Entry 4NY8 (X-ray diffraction, 2.25 A resolution); this record covers chains A and P of the 4 polymer chains in the assembly.

# Chain A
Protein: DNA polymerase beta
From: Homo sapiens
Notes: EC 2.7.7.7, 4.2.99.-
UniProt: P06746 (DPOLB_HUMAN); numbering as in UniProt (aligned over 10-335)
Chain sequence (326 residues; row label = number of the first residue in the row):
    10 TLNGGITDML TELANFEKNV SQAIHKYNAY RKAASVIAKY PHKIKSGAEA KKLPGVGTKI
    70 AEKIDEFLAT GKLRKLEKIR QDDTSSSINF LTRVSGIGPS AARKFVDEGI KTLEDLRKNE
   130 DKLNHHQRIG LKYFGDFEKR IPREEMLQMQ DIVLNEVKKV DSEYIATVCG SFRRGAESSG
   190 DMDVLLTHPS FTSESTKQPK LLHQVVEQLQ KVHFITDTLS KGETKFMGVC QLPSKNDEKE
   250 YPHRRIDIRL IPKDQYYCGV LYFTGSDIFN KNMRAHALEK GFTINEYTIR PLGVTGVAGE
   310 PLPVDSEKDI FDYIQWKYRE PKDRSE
Disordered / not traced: 10, 205-206
Ion coordination: Na+ site 1 near Thr101 (its only coordinating residue here); Na+ site 2: Thr101, Val103, Ile106 (shared with DG9(P) of chain P); Mn2+ site 1: Asp190, Asp192 (together with 0KX)
Small-molecule neighbours: 0KX: Arg149, Gly179, Ser180, Arg183, Ser188, Gly189, Asp190, Asp192, Tyr271, Phe272, Thr273, Gly274, Ser275, Asp276, Asn279
Curated features (UniProtKB/Swiss-Prot):
  - region: Arg183 to Asp192 (DNA-binding)
  - active site: Lys72 (Nucleophile)
  - binding site (K(+)): Lys60, Leu62, Val65, Thr101, Val103, Ile106
  - binding site (Na(+)): Lys60, Leu62, Val65, Thr101, Val103, Ile106
  - binding site (dATP): Arg149, Ser180, Arg183, Gly189, Asp190
  - binding site (dCTP): Arg149, Ser180, Arg183, Gly189, Asp190
  - binding site (dGTP): Arg149, Ser180, Arg183, Gly189, Asp190, Asp192
  - binding site (dTTP): Arg149, Ser180, Arg183, Gly189, Asp190
  - binding site (Mg(2+)): Asp190, Asp192, Asp256
  - modified residue: Lys72 (N6-acetyllysine), Arg83 (Omega-N-methylarginine), Arg152 (Omega-N-methylarginine)
  - cross-link (Glycyl lysine isopeptide (Lys-Gly)): Lys41 (interchain with G-Cter in ubiquitin), Lys61 (interchain with G-Cter in ubiquitin), Lys81 (interchain with G-Cter in ubiquitin)
  - natural variant: Leu22 (L22P: Found in a gastric cancer sample; uncertain significance), Tyr39 (Y39C: Found in a gastric cancer sample; uncertain significance), Gly118 (G118V: Decreased DNA-directed DNA polymerase activity), Arg137 (R137Q: Decreased function in base-excision repair), Arg149 (R149I: Decreased DNA-directed DNA polymerase activity), Asp160 (D160N: Found in a gastric cancer sample; uncertain significance), Cys239 (C239R: Found in a gastric cancer sample; uncertain significance), Lys289 (K289M: Found in a colon cancer sample; uncertain significance), Asn294 (N294D: Found in a gastric cancer sample; uncertain significance), Glu295 (E295K: Found in a gastric cancer sample; uncertain significance)
  - mutagenesis: Phe25 (F25W: No effect on 5'-dRP lyase activity. Decreased ssDNA binding), His34 (H34G: Decreased 5'-dRP lyase activity. Decreased ssDNA binding), Lys35 (K35A: Decreased 5'-dRP lyase activity. Decreased ssDNA binding. Loss of 5'-dRP lyase activity; when associated with A-68 and A-72. Decreased ssDNA binding; when associated with A-68 and A-72 ...), Tyr39 (Y39F: No effect on 5'-dRP lyase activity; Y39Q: Abolishes DNA polymerase and 5'-dRP lyase activity), Lys41 (K41R: Abolishes ubiquitination; when associated with R-61 and R-81), Lys60 (K60A: Decreased 5'-dRP lyase activity. Decreased ssDNA binding), Lys61 (K61R: Abolishes ubiquitination; when associated with R-41 and R-81), Lys68 (K68A: No effect on 5'-dRP lyase activity. Decreased ssDNA binding. Loss of 5'-dRP lyase activity; when associated with A-35 and A-72. Decreased ssDNA binding; when associated with A-35 and A-72 ...), Glu71 (E71Q: No effect on 5'-dRP lyase activity. No effect on structure shown by circular dichroism. No effect on ssDNA binding), Lys72 (K72A: Severely reduced 5'-dRP lyase activity. Does not affect ssDNA binding. Loss of 5'-dRP lyase activity; when associated with A-35 and A-68. Decreased ssDNA binding ...), Glu75 (E75A: Slightly decreased 5'-dRP lyase activity. Decreased ssDNA binding. No effect on structure shown by circular dichroism), Lys81 (K81R: Abolishes ubiquitination; when associated with R-41 and R-61), 5 further mutagenesis entries in UniProt
What the authors report for this chain:
  - catalytic residues: Asp256 (citing earlier work)

# Chain P
Molecule: 10-nt DNA strand
Sequence (10 nucleotides; row label = number of the first residue in the row):
     1 GCTGATGCGA
Ion coordination: Na+: DG9 (shared with Thr101(A), Val103(A), Ile106(A) of chain A)

# Chain A / chain P interface
Contacting residue pairs - 14 pairs, chain A then chain P:
  Val103(A) with DG9(P), phosphate contact
  Ser104(A) with DG9(P), phosphate contact
  Gly105(A) with DC8(P), sugar contact; DG9(P), hydrogen bond to the phosphate
  Ile106(A) with DG9(P), phosphate contact
  Gly107(A) with DC8(P), hydrogen bond to the phosphate; DG9(P), phosphate contact
  Pro108(A) with DC8(P), phosphate contact
  Ser109(A) with DG7(P), phosphate contact; DC8(P), hydrogen bond to the phosphate
  Ala110(A) with DC8(P), hydrogen bond to the phosphate
  Arg254(A) with DA10(P), salt bridge to the phosphate
  Asp256(A) with DA10(P), phosphate contact
  Arg258(A) with DA10(P), sugar contact
Also at the interface, not in a pair above, chain A (14 interface residues in all): His135, Asp192, Met236

# Summary
The interface between chain A and chain P involves 14 residues on one side and 4 on the other, with 4 hydrogen
bonds and 1 salt bridge. Polar pairs include Gly105(A)-DG9(P), Gly107(A)-DC8(P) and Ser109(A)-DC8(P). Chain A
binds 0KX. The paper reports the catalytic residue Asp256(A).
Here chain A is DNA polymerase beta (Homo sapiens) and chain P is a 10-nt DNA strand. Entry 4NY8 (DNA
polymerase beta with O6mG in the template base opposite to incoming non-hydrolyzable CTP with manganese ...)
was determined by X-ray diffraction, deposited together with 4MF2, 4MFC, 4MFF and 4NXZ.
